4B1H - chain A; structure by X-ray diffraction, 2.00 A resolution.

# Chain A
Protein: Poly(adp-ribose) glycohydrolase
Organism: Homo sapiens
Notes: EC 3.2.1.143; fragment: catalytic domain, residues 448-976
UniProtKB: Q86W56 (PARG_HUMAN); numbering as in UniProt (aligned over 448-976)
Amino-acid sequence (531 residues; row label = number of the first residue in the row):
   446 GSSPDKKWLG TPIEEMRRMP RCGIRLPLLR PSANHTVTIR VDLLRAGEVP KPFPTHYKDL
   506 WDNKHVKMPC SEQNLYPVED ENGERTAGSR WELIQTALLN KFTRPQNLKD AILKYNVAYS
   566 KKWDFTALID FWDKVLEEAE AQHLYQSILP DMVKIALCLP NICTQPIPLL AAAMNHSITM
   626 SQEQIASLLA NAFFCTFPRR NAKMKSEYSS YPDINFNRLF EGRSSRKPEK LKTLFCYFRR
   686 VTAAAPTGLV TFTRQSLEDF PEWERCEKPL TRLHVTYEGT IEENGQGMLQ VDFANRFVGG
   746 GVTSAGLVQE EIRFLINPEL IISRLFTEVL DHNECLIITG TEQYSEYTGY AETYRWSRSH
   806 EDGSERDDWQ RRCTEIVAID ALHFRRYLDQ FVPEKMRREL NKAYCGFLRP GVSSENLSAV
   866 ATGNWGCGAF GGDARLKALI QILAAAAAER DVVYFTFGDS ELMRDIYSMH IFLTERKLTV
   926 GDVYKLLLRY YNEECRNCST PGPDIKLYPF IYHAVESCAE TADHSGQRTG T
Unresolved in the structure: 446-450, 524-529, 964-976
Sequence notes: expression tag (446-447); engineered mutation Ala-616 (Lys in Q86W56), Ala-617 (Gln in Q86W56), Ala-618 (Lys in Q86W56), Ala-688 (Glu in Q86W56), Ala-689 (Lys in Q86W56), Ala-690 (Lys in Q86W56)
Modified residues: Cys-467 (s-hydroxycysteine; CSO)
Glycans and other covalent adducts: beta-mercaptoethanol (BME) linked to Cys-603; (2S,3S)-1,4-dimercaptobutane-2,3-diol (DTV) linked to Cys-711
Residues lining bound ligands:
  - Adenosine-5-Diphosphoribose (AR6; [(2R,3S,4R,5R)-5-(6-aminopurin-9-yl)-3,4-dihydroxy-oxolan-2-yl]methyl [hydroxy-[[(2R,3S,4R,5S)-3,4,5-trihydroxyoxolan-2-yl]methoxy]phosphoryl] hydrogen phosphate), molecule 1: Pro-476, Val-482, Ile-484, Arg-485, Val-486, Asp-487, Phe-498
  - Adenosine-5-Diphosphoribose (AR6), molecule 2: Thr-725, Ile-726, Glu-727, Phe-738, Ala-739, Asn-740, Gly-744, Gly-745, Val-753, Gln-754, Glu-755, Glu-756, Tyr-792, Tyr-795, Asn-869, Trp-870, Gly-871, Cys-872, Gly-873, Ala-874, Phe-875, Phe-900, Phe-902
  - (2S,3S)-1,4-dimercaptobutane-2,3-diol (DTV): Pro-706, Glu-712, Lys-713, Tyr-849, Ala-892
What the authors report for this chain:
  - conformationally variable residues (loop rearrangement, side-chain flip): Gly-724 to Gly-730, His-828 to Arg-831, Gly-873 to Gly-876, Phe-902
  - binding site for Adenosine-5-Diphosphoribose: Ile-726, Glu-727, Asn-740, Gln-754, Glu-755, Glu-756, Tyr-792, Tyr-795, Asn-869, Gly-871, Gly-873, Ala-874, Phe-875, Phe-900, Phe-902
  - catalytic residues: Glu-755, Glu-756
  - catalytic residues: Asp-737 (proposed by the authors, not directly observed)
  - contacts within the chain: Asp-737/Glu-755
  - mutagenesis - K616A/Q617A/K618A/E688A/K689A/K690A: unchanged catalytic activity

# Summary
Ligands of chain A: Adenosine-5-Diphosphoribose. (2S,3S)-1,4-dimercaptobutane-2,3-diol is covalently linked to
Cys-711. The paper reports catalytic residues Glu-755, Glu-756 and Asp-737;
K616A/Q617A/K618A/E688A/K689A/K690A leave catalytic activity unchanged.
Chain A is Poly(adp-ribose) glycohydrolase (Homo sapiens); the structure, Structure of human PARG catalytic
domain in complex with ADP-ribose, was determined by X-ray diffraction, deposited together with 4B1G, 4B1I,
4B1J and 4A0D.
